PDB entry 5ENA | X-ray diffraction, 1.35 A resolution | chains A and B

== Chain A ==
Molecule: Insulin chain A
Reference sequence: P01308 (INS_HUMAN); residues 1-21 here correspond to UniProt positions 90-110 (UniProt number = residue number + 89)
Sequence (21 residues; each row starts with the number of its first residue):
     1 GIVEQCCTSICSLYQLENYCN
Disulfide bonds: Cys6-Cys11

== Chain B ==
Molecule: Insulin chain B
Notes: engineered mutation(s): 1-(13C=18O)PheB24
Reference sequence: P01308 (INS_HUMAN); residues 1-30 here correspond to UniProt positions 25-54 (UniProt number = residue number + 24)
Sequence (30 residues; each row starts with the number of its first residue):
     1 FVNQHLCGSHLVEALYLVCGERGFFYTPKT

== How chain A and chain B interact ==
Cross-chain cystine bridges: Cys7(A)-Cys7(B), Cys20(A)-Cys19(B)
Residue-residue contacts - 41 pairs, chain A then chain B:
  Gly1(A) with Thr30(B)
  Ile2(A) with Leu11(B), hydrophobic; Leu15(B), hydrophobic
  Val3(A) with Pro28(B), hydrophobic
  Cys6(A) with Gln4(B); His5(B); Leu6(B), hydrogen bond (backbone-backbone); Leu11(B), hydrophobic
  Cys7(A) with His5(B); Leu6(B); Cys7(B), disulfide
  Thr8(A) with His5(B)
  Ser9(A) with His5(B)
  Ile10(A) with Asn3(B); Gln4(B); His5(B)
  Cys11(A) with Val2(B); Asn3(B); Gln4(B), hydrogen bond (backbone-backbone); Leu6(B), hydrophobic
  Ser12(A) with Val2(B); Asn3(B)
  Leu13(A) with Val2(B); Val18(B), hydrophobic
  Leu16(A) with Val2(B), hydrophobic; Leu11(B), hydrophobic; Leu15(B), hydrophobic
  Glu17(A) with Val18(B); Arg22(B), salt bridge
  Asn18(A) with Phe25(B)
  Tyr19(A) with Leu15(B), hydrophobic; Phe24(B); Phe25(B), hydrogen bond (backbone-backbone)
  Cys20(A) with Cys19(B), disulfide; Arg22(B); Gly23(B); Phe25(B)
  Asn21(A) with Arg22(B), hydrogen bond (side chain-backbone); Gly23(B), hydrogen bond (backbone-backbone); Phe24(B); Phe25(B)
Interface residues without a listed pair, chain B (19 interface residues in all): Ala14, Tyr26, Thr27

== Summary ==
Chain A and chain B form an interface of 17 and 19 residues respectively; the contacts include 2 disulfide
bonds, 5 hydrogen bonds and 1 salt bridge. Polar contacts include Glu17(A)-Arg22(B), Asn21(A)-Arg22(B) and
Cys6(A)-Leu6(B).
Chain A is Insulin chain A and chain B is Insulin chain B; the structure, Xray crystal structure of
isotope-labeled human insulin, was determined by X-ray diffraction (same publication as 5EN9).
